PDB entry 4N8J | X-ray diffraction, 2.01 A resolution | chain A

== Chain A ==
Protein: Putative 4-hydroxybutyrate coenzyme A transferase
Organism: Yersinia pestis
Reference sequence: Q9ZC36 (Q9ZC36_YERPE); numbering as in UniProt (aligned over 1-440)
Chain sequence (476 residues; each row starts with the number of its first residue; numbers below 1 keep their minus sign (Met-35 is residue -35)):
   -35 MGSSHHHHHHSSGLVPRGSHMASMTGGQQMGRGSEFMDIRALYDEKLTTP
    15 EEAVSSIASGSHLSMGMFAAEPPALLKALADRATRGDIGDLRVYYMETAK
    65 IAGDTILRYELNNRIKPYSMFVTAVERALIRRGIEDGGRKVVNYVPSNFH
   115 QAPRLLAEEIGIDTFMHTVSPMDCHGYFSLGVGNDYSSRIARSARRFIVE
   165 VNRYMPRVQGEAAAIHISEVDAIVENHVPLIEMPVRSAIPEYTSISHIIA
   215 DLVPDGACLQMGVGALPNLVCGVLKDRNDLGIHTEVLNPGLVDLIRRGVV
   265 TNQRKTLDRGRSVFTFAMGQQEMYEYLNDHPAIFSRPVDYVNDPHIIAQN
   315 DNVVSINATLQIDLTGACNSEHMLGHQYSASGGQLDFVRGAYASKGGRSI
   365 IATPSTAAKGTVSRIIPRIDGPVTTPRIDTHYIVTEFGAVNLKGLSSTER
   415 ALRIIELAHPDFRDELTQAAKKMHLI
Unresolved in the structure: -35 to -7
Differences from the reference sequence: initiating methionine (-35); expression tag (-34 to 0); engineered mutation Met60 (Phe in Q9ZC36)
From the paper describing this entry:
  - catalytic residues: Glu249
  - binding site for coenzyme A: Glu61, Ala88, Arg91, Arg200, Glu249, Glu335
  - conformationally variable residues (side-chain flip): Glu61, Glu335
  - mutagenesis - M31G, F60M, E61V: increased catalytic activity
  - mutagenesis - F60M (2-2.5-fold): decreased binding to butyryl-CoA
  - mutagenesis - F60M (1.5-fold): increased binding to propionyl-CoA
  - mutagenesis - M31H, F85H, F85Y, F113L, F113Q, Q224S, V227G, V227W, E249A, E249D: abolished catalytic activity

== In short ==
From the paper: the catalytic residue Glu249; M31H, F85H and F85Y, among others, abolish catalytic activity;
13 substitutions were tested in all.
Chain A is Putative 4-hydroxybutyrate coenzyme A transferase (Yersinia pestis); the structure, F60M mutant,
RipA structure, was determined by X-ray diffraction (same publication as 4N8H, 4N8I, 4N8K and 4N8L).
